7XR2 - chains A and e of the 17 polymer chains in the assembly; structure by electron microscopy, 3.10 A resolution.

[Chain A]
Protein: VP3
From: Scylla serrata reovirus SZ-2007
Reference sequence: E9LEU6 (E9LEU6_9REOV); residues 1-854 here = UniProt positions 1-854
Sequence (854 residues; numbered 1 to 854; the number before each row is that of its first residue):
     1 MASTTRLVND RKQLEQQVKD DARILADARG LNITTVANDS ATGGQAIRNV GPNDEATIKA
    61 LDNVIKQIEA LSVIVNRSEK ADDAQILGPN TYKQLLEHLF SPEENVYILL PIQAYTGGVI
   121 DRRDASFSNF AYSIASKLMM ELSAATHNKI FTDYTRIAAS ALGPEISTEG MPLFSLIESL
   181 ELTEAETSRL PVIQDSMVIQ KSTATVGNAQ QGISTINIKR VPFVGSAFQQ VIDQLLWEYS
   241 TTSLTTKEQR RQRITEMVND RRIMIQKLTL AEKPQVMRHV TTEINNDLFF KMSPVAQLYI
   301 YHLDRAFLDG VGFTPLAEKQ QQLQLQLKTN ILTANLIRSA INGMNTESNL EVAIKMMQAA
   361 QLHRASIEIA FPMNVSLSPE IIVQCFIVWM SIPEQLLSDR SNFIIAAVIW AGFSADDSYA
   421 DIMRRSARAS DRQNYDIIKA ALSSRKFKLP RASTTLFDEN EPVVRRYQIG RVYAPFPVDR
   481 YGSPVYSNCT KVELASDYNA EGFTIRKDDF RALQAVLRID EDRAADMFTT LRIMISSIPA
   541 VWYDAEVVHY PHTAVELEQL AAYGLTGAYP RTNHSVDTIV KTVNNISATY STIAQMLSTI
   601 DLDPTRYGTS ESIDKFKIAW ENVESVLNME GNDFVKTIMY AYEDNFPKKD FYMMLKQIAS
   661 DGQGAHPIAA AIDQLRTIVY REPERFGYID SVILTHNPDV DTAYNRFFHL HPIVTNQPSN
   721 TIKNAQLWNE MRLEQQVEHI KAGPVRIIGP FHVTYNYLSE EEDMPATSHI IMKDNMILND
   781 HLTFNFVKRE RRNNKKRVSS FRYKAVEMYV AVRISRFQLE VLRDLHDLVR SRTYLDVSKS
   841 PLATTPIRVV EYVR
Disordered / not traced: 1-60

[Chain e]
Protein: VP12
From: Scylla serrata reovirus SZ-2007
Reference sequence: G9BDA8 (G9BDA8_9REOV); residues 1-274 here = UniProt positions 1-274
Sequence (274 residues; row label = number of the first residue in the row):
     1 MNLEINNFAP AISSIGSQLC SLSAQKLLTC RKQYGNGAKS FEEFYAEIGG IIGMMGINSQ
    61 TPSGIREAIY RLYQSAFLFG DIFPESFGIQ NTQNIKPPPG FTAPAKKLEV VLPQGGAFDL
   121 IYNNGEIRVT TTRNVQAGDL VCTVTFPIQG SVIATRNCHV NEIGGQLTTT RPEIIASVPM
   181 PARTVIVASF DAIEIGYGEG DDLFAIGIAI LSNRFNGQIT PMSRHNYMTQ MFANLPANMS
   241 ERDSSAVLHF AQAAPVVLGM MERLTGAPKW VLDY

[How chain A and chain e interact]
Residue-residue contacts (17; chain A residue first):
  W410(A) - M55(e)  hydrophobic
  D416(A) - Q60(e)  hydrogen bond
  D417(A) - Q60(e)
  R425(A) - K26(e)  hydrogen bond (backbone-side chain)
  R425(A) - I48(e)
  R425(A) - I52(e)
  R425(A) - Q60(e)
  S426(A) - K26(e)
  A427(A) - Q33(e)
  S430(A) - T29(e)
  Q433(A) - Q25(e)
  I437(A) - L22(e)  hydrophobic
  I437(A) - I52(e)
  I437(A) - G53(e)
  A441(A) - G53(e)
  R445(A) - N91(e)
  F447(A) - M55(e)  hydrophobic
Interface residues without a listed pair, chain A (19 interface residues in all): I422, R424, R428, A429, N434, S444, K446
Interface residues without a listed pair, chain e (13 interface residues in all): E47, G50

[In short]
19 residues of chain A face 13 of chain e across their interface, with 2 hydrogen bonds. Polar contacts
include D416(A)-Q60(e) and R425(A)-K26(e).
Chain A is VP3 and chain e is VP12, both from Scylla serrata reovirus SZ-2007; the structure, 3.1 Angstrom
cryoEM icosahedral reconstruction of mud crab reovirus, was determined by electron microscopy (same
publication as 7XR3).
